6VWI - chains A and B of the 3 polymer chains in the assembly; structure by electron microscopy, 3.70 A resolution.

# Chain A (and B)
Molecule: Leucine-zippered human type 1 insulin-like growth factor receptor ectodomain
From: Homo sapiens
Notes: EC 2.7.10.1; chain B of this document is another copy of the same molecule, construct and numbering; everything in this record applies to it too
UniProt: chimeric construct of P08069, P03069: residues 1-905 from P08069 (IGF1R_HUMAN) positions 31-935 (UniProt number = residue number + 30); residues 906-938 from P03069 positions 249-281 (UniProt number = residue number - 657)
Sequence (952 residues; numbered 1 to 952; the number before each row is that of its first residue):
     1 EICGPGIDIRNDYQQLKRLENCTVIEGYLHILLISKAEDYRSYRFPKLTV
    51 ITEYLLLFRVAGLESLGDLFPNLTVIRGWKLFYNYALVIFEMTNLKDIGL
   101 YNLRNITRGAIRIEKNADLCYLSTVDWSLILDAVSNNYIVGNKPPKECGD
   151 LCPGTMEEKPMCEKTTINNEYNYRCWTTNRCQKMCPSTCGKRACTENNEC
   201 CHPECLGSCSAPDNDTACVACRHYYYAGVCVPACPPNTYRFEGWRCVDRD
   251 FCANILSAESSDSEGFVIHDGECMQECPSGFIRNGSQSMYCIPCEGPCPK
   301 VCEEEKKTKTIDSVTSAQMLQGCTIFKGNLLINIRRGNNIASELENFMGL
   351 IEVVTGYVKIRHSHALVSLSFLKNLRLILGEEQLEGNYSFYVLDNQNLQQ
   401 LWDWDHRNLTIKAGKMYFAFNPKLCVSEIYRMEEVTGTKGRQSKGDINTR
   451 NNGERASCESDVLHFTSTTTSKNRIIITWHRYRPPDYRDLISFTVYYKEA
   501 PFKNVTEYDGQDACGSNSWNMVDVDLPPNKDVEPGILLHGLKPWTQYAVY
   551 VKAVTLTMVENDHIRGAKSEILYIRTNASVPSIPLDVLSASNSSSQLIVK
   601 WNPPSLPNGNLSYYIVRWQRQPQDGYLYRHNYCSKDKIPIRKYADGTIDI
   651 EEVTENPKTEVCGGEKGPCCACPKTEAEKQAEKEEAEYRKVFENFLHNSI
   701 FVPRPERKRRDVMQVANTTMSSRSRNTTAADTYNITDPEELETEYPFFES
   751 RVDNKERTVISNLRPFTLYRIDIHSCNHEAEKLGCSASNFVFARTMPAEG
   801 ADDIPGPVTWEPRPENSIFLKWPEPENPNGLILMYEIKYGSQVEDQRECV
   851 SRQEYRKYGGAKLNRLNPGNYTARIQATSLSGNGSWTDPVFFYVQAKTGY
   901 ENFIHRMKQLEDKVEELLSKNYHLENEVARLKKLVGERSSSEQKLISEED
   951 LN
Disordered / not traced: 156-160, 258-265, 294-298, 458-952 (chain B: 1-298, 512-517, 579-672, 706-952)
Disulfides: C3-C22, C120-C148, C152-C175, C162-C181, C185-C194, C189-C200, C201-C209, C205-C218, C221-C230, C234-C246, C252-C273, C277-C291, C302-C323
Covalent attachments: N-acetylglucosamine (NAG) linked to N21, N105, N387
Construct notes: expression tag (939-952)

# Interface between chain A and chain B
Contacting residue pairs (33; chain A residue first):
  R10(A) - I700(B)  hydrogen bond (side chain-backbone)
  L32(A) - I700(B)  hydrophobic
  L56(A) - I700(B)  hydrophobic
  F58(A) - L696(B)  hydrophobic
  F82(A) - F692(B)  hydrophobic
  F82(A) - F695(B)  hydrophobic
  Y83(A) - Y688(B)
  Y83(A) - F692(B)  hydrophobic
  Y85(A) - Y688(B)  hydrogen bond
  Y85(A) - F692(B)  hydrophobic
  V88(A) - F692(B)  hydrophobic
  F90(A) - E693(B)
  R112(A) - Y688(B)  hydrogen bond (side chain-backbone)
  R112(A) - F692(B)
  E114(A) - R689(B)
  K115(A) - R689(B)
  K115(A) - E693(B)  salt bridge
  Y138(A) - E684(B)
  Y138(A) - E685(B)
  Y138(A) - Y688(B)  hydrogen bond (side chain-backbone)
  V140(A) - E685(B)
  R335(A) - M558(B)
  R335(A) - E687(B)  salt bridge
  R336(A) - E684(B)
  R336(A) - E687(B)  salt bridge
  R336(A) - Y688(B)
  R361(A) - V559(B)
  R361(A) - N561(B)  hydrogen bond
  H362(A) - M558(B)
  F420(A) - R455(B)
  R450(A) - Q396(B)
  R450(A) - F420(B)
  E454(A) - Q396(B)  hydrogen bond
Also at the interface, not in a pair above, chain A (29 interface residues in all): L33, N84, G141, T315, D394, Q396, G445, N448
Also at the interface, not in a pair above, chain B (23 interface residues in all): L393, D394, Q680, V691, H697, S699, F701

# Overview
29 residues of chain A and 23 residues of chain B are in contact; the contacts include 6 hydrogen bonds and 3
salt bridges. Polar pairs include K115(A)-E693(B), R335(A)-E687(B) and R336(A)-E687(B). N-acetylglucosamine is
covalently linked to N21(A), N105(A) and N387(A).
Both chains are Leucine-zippered human type 1 insulin-like growth factor receptor ectodomain (Homo sapiens).
Entry 6VWI (Head region of the closed conformation of the human type 1 insulin-like growth factor receptor
ectodomain ...) was determined by electron microscopy together with 6VWG, 6VWH and 6VWJ from the same study.
